PDB entry 4Z1W | X-ray diffraction, 1.30 A resolution | chain A

== Chain A ==
Protein: Bacteriophytochrome
Organism: Deinococcus radiodurans
Notes: EC 2.7.13.3
UniProtKB: Q9RZA4 (BPHY_DEIRA); numbering as in UniProt (aligned over 1-321)
Chain sequence (343 residues; each row starts with the number of its first residue; numbers below 1 keep their minus sign (Met-13 is residue -13)):
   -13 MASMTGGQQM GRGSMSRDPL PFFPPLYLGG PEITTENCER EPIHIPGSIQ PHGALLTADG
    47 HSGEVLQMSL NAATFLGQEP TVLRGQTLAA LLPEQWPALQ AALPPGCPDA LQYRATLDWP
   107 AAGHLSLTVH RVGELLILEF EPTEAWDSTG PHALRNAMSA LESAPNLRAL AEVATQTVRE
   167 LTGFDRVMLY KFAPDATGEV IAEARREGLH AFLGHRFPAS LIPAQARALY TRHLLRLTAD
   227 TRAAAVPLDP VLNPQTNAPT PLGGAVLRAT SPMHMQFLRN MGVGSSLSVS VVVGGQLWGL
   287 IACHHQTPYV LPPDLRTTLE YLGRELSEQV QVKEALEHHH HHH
Not modelled in the structure: -13 to 6, 134-137, 324-329
Construct notes: expression tag (-13 to 0, 322-329); engineered mutation Ser145 (Phe in Q9RZA4), Leu207 (Asp in Q9RZA4), Phe263 (Tyr in Q9RZA4), Glu311 (Leu in Q9RZA4), Glu314 (Leu in Q9RZA4)
Covalent attachments: 2(R),3(E)- phytochromobilin (LBV) linked to Cys24; compound LBW linked to Cys24
Residues lining bound ligands: 2(R),3(E)- phytochromobilin / LBW: Thr20, Thr21, Glu27, Ile29, Met174, Tyr176, Val186, Phe198, Phe203, Ser206, Leu207, Ile208, Pro209, Ala212, Tyr216, Arg222, Arg254, Ala255, Thr256, Ser257, Met259, His260, Phe263, Leu264, Met267, Ser272, Leu273, Ser274, Leu286, Ala288, His290
Swiss-Prot annotation at these positions:
  - binding site (a tetrapyrrole): Cys24
From the paper describing this entry:
  - binding site for 2(R),3(E)- phytochromobilin: Cys24
  - mutagenesis - D207L: abolished binding to PPIXalpha

== Summary ==
Bound to chain A: 2(R),3(E)- phytochromobilin / LBW. UniProt lists tetrapyrrole-binding residue Cys24. The
paper reports a binding site for 2(R),3(E)- phytochromobilin at Cys24; D207L abolishes binding to PPIXalpha.
Chain A is Bacteriophytochrome (Deinococcus radiodurans); the structure, CRYSTAL STRUCTURE OF MONOMERIC
BACTERIOPHYTOCHROME mutant D207L Y263F From Synchrotron, was determined by X-ray diffraction together with
4ZRR from the same study.
